Entry 9DQY (electron microscopy, 2.80 A resolution); this record covers chains F and H of the 9 polymer chains in the assembly.

# Chain F
Molecule: Structural polyprotein
From: Western equine encephalitis virus
Reference sequence: C7EPF4 (C7EPF4_WEEV); residues 1-401 here correspond to UniProt positions 320-720 (UniProt number = residue number + 319)
Amino-acid sequence (401 residues; each row starts with the number of its first residue):
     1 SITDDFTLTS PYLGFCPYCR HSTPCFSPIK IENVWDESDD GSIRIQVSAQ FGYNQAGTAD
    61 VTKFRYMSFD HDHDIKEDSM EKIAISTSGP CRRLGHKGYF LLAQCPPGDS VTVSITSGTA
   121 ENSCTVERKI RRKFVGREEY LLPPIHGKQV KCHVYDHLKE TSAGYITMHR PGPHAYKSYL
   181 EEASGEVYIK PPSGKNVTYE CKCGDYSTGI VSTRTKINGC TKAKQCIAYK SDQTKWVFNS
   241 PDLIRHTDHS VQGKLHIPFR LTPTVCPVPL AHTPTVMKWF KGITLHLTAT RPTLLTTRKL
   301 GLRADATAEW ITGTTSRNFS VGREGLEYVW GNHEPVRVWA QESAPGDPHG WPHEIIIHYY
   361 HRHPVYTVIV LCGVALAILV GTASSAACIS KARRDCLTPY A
Cystine bridges: Cys16-Cys124, Cys19-Cys25, Cys91-Cys105, Cys152-Cys266, Cys201-Cys226, Cys203-Cys220
Covalently attached groups: N-acetylglucosamine (NAG) linked to Asn196, Asn318

# Chain H
Molecule: Cadherin domain-containing protein
From: Passer domesticus
Reference sequence: A0A8D2M0X8 (A0A8D2M0X8_ZONAL); residues 1-103 here correspond to UniProt positions 19-121 (UniProt number = residue number + 18)
Amino-acid sequence (103 residues; numbered 1 to 103; the number before each row is that of its first residue):
     1 QLHYTVQEEQ EHGTFVGNIA EDLGLDITKL SARRFQTAPN SRSPYLELNL ETGVLYVNEK
    61 IDREQICKQS PSCLLHLEVF LENPLELFRV EIEVLDINDN PPS
Unresolved in the structure: 68-72, 97-103
Cystine bridges: Cys67-Cys73

# Interface between chain F and chain H
Contacting residue pairs (10; chain F residue first):
  His21(F) - His76(H)
  Thr23(F) - Glu78(H)  hydrogen bond
  Thr23(F) - Arg89(H)
  Pro24(F) - Arg89(H)
  Cys25(F) - Glu91(H)
  Phe69(F) - Glu93(H)
  Asp70(F) - Glu93(H)
  Lys177(F) - His3(H)
  Lys177(F) - Tyr4(H)
  Lys177(F) - Asp22(H)  salt bridge
Other interface residues (no listed pair), chain F (13 interface residues in all): Arg20, Phe26, His71, Tyr176, Glu182, Lys224
Other interface residues (no listed pair), chain H (11 interface residues in all): Gln1, Glu21, Leu74

# Summary
The interface between chain F and chain H involves 13 residues on one side and 11 on the other; the contacts
include 1 hydrogen bond and 1 salt bridge. Polar contacts include Lys177(F)-Asp22(H) and Thr23(F)-Glu78(H).
Covalently linked N-acetylglucosamine: at Asn196(F) and Asn318(F).
Chain F is Structural polyprotein (Western equine encephalitis virus) and chain H is Cadherin
domain-containing protein (Passer domesticus); the structure, Structure of western equine encephalitis virus
Imperial 181 VLP in complex with house sparrow PCDH10 EC1, was determined by electron microscopy.
